6VKL - chains B and C of the 8 polymer chains in the assembly; structure by electron microscopy, 15.00 A resolution (very low resolution: no residue pairs are listed; an interface is given only as per-side residue counts).

[Chain B]
Molecule: Exocyst complex component SEC5
Organism: Saccharomyces cerevisiae (strain ATCC 204508 / S288c)
UniProt: P89102 (SEC5_YEAST); numbering as in UniProt (aligned over 1-971)
Chain sequence (971 residues; each row starts with the number of its first residue):
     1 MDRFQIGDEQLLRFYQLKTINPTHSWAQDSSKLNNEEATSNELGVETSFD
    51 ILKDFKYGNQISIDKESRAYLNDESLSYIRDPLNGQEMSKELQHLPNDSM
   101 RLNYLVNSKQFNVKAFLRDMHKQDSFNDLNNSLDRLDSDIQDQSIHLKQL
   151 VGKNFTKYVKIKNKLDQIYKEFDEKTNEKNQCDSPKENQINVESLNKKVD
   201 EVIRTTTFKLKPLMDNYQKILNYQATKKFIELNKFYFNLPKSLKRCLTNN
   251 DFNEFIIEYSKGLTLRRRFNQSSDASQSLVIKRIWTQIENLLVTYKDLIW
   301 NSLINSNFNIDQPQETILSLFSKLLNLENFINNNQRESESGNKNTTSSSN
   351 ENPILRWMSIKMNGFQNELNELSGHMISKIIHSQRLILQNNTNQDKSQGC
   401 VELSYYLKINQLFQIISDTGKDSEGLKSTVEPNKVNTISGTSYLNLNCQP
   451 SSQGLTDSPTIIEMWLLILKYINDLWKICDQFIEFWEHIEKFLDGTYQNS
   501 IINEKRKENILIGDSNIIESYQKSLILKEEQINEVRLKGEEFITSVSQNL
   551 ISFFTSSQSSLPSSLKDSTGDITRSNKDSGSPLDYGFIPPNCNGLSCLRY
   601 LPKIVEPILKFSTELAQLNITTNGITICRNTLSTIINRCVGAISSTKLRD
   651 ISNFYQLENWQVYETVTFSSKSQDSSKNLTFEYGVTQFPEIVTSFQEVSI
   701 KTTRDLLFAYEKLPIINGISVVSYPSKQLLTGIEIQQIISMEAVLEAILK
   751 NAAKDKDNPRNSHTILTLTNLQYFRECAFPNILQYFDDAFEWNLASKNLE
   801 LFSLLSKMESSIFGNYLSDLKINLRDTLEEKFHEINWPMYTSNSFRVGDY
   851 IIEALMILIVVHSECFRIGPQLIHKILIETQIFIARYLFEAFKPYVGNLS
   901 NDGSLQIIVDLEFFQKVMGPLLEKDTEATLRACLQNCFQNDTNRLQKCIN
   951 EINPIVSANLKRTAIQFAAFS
Unresolved in the structure: 33-64, 332-342

[Chain C]
Molecule: Exocyst complex component SEC6
Organism: Saccharomyces cerevisiae (strain ATCC 204508 / S288c)
UniProt: P32844 (SEC6_YEAST); residues 1-805 here = UniProt positions 1-805
Chain sequence (805 residues; numbered 1 to 805; the number before each row is that of its first residue):
     1 MSSDPLQQVCDLIKGDLSLERVRDIKEQLLKEKSVVEYQLNKESDKYYGE
    51 VEESLKLLNLSKNSVTSIKQQINEVNKLGNDNRFAINRYDILFRATKLYE
   101 TVNTTSSIYDRIYNFVALMEHIERLLVAELAEDALETGCPHLLEIHFLLT
   151 SARDFQEQVVVMAKEATEDAQRTVMKLFSRLSGIISKFDKLLDGLTYDIV
   201 EMARAEQISLAIRLFKIYDLEEREDLRIEAIRNIIKKKEIEIEKSSIKKL
   251 PNSKNTARLQDETPKVIEYPTNKGLYQEIMSGTISTRTAPRGYKHFLING
   301 INNSISEMFGEMREKYVGDQKFDVLDNMDWIFNELIIVKEHIANCCPPHW
   351 NIFEVYFDQYYKELHSLITDLVESEPETIIILDILAFDKTFQDTLKQDFG
   401 FTKSEVKSVIGDKEKETLFKDYLNLIVVKMTEWIGNLEKAEFDVFLERST
   451 PPHSDSDGLLFLDGTKTCFQMFTQQVEVAAGTNQAKILVGVVERFSDLLT
   501 KRQKNWISKISEEIKKQINYNHKYDIDPESITPEDECPGGLVEYLIAVSN
   551 DQMKAADYAVAISSKYGKLVSKVYEKQITNHLEGTLDGFAEVAQCSSLGL
   601 ITLMFDDLRKPYQEIFSKTWYMGSQAQQIADTLDEYLLDIKPQMNSVLFV
   651 NFIDNVIGETIIKFLTALSFEHSFKNKNNKFLEAMKRDFEIFYQLFVKVL
   701 DGNESKDTLITQNFTVMEFFMDLSCEPIDSILDIWQKYLEVYWDSRIDLL
   751 VGILKCRKDVSSSERKKIVQQATEMLHEYRRNMEANGVDREPTLMRRFVL
   801 EFEKQ
Unresolved in the structure: 399-406, 786-788
Curated features (UniProtKB/Swiss-Prot):
  - modified residue: Ser2 (N-acetylserine)

[Interface between chain B and chain C]
At this resolution (15 A) residue pairs are not listed: 37 residues of chain B and 47 of chain C lie at the interface.

[Summary]
Chain B and chain C form an interface of 37 and 47 residues respectively.
Here chain B is Exocyst complex component SEC5 and chain C is Exocyst complex component SEC6, both from
Saccharomyces cerevisiae (strain ATCC 204508 / S288c). Entry 6VKL (Negative stain reconstruction of the yeast
exocyst octameric complex) was determined by electron microscopy.
